Entry 2AXG (X-ray diffraction, 2.00 A resolution); this record covers chains A and B of the 3 polymer chains in the assembly.

Chain A:
Protein: HLA class I histocompatibility antigen, B*3501 heavy chain
Source organism: Homo sapiens
UniProt: P30685 (1B35_HUMAN); residues 1-276 here correspond to UniProt positions 25-300 (UniProt number = residue number + 24)
Sequence (276 residues; numbered 1 to 276; the number before each row is that of its first residue):
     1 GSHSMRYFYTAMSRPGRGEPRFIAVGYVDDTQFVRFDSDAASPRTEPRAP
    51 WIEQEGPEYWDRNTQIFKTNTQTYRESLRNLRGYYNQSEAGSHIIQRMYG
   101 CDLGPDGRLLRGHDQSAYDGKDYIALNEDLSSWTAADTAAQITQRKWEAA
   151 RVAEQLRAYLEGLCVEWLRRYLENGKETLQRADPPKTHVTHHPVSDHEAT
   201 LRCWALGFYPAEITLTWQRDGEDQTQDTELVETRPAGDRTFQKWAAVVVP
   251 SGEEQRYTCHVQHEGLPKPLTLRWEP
Disulfides: Cys101-Cys164, Cys203-Cys259
From the paper describing this entry:
  - contacts within the chain: Arg97-Asp114, Trp133-Leu156 (hydrophobic contact), Val152-Leu156 (hydrophobic contact), Asp114-Leu156 (hydrophobic contact)
  - conformationally variable residues (side-chain flip): Asp114

Chain B:
Protein: Beta-2-microglobulin
Source organism: Homo sapiens
UniProt: P61769 (B2MG_HUMAN); residues 1-99 here correspond to UniProt positions 21-119 (UniProt number = residue number + 20)
Sequence (99 residues; each row starts with the number of its first residue):
     1 IQRTPKIQVYSRHPAENGKSNFLNCYVSGFHPSDIEVDLLKNGERIEKVE
    51 HSDLSFSKDWSFYLLYYTEFTPTEKDEYACRVNHVTLSQPKIVKWDRDM
Swiss-Prot annotation at these positions:
  - modified residue: Gln2 (Pyrrolidone carboxylic acid)
  - glycosylation: Ile1 (N-linked (Glc) (glycation) isoleucine), Lys19 (N-linked (Glc) (glycation) lysine), Lys41 (N-linked (Glc) (glycation) lysine), Lys48 (N-linked (Glc) (glycation) lysine), Lys58 (N-linked (Glc) (glycation) lysine), Lys91 (N-linked (Glc) (glycation) lysine), Lys94 (N-linked (Glc) (glycation) lysine)
Disulfides: Cys25-Cys80

Chain A / chain B interface:
Contacting residue pairs (58):
  Phe8(A) - Phe56(B)
  Tyr9(A) - Phe56(B)
  Thr10(A) - Phe56(B)
  Thr10(A) - Phe62(B)
  Met12(A) - Ser33(B)
  Met12(A) - Leu54(B)  hydrophobic
  Arg17(A) - Asp34(B)  salt bridge
  Val25(A) - Asp53(B)
  Val25(A) - Leu54(B)
  Val25(A) - Ser55(B)
  Tyr27(A) - Ser55(B)
  Tyr27(A) - Tyr63(B)  hydrogen bond
  Gln32(A) - Asp53(B)  hydrogen bond
  Arg35(A) - Asp53(B)  salt bridge
  Arg48(A) - Asp53(B)  salt bridge
  Ile94(A) - His31(B)
  Ile94(A) - Pro32(B)  hydrophobic
  Ile94(A) - Ser33(B)
  Gln96(A) - His31(B)  hydrogen bond
  Gln96(A) - Phe56(B)
  Gln96(A) - Trp60(B)  hydrogen bond (side chain-backbone)
  Gln96(A) - Phe62(B)
  Arg97(A) - Phe56(B)
  Met98(A) - Phe56(B)  hydrophobic
  Met98(A) - Trp60(B)  hydrophobic
  Gln115(A) - Trp60(B)
  Ser116(A) - Trp60(B)
  Ala117(A) - Trp60(B)  hydrophobic
  Asp119(A) - His31(B)
  Gly120(A) - Arg3(B)
  Gly120(A) - His31(B)  hydrogen bond (backbone-side chain)
  Gly120(A) - Trp60(B)
  Asp122(A) - Trp60(B)  hydrogen bond
  His192(A) - Asp98(B)
  Arg202(A) - Asp98(B)  hydrogen bond (side chain-backbone)
  Arg202(A) - Met99(B)
  Trp204(A) - Asp98(B)
  Trp204(A) - Met99(B)
  Val231(A) - Gln8(B)
  Glu232(A) - Gln8(B)  hydrogen bond (backbone-side chain)
  Glu232(A) - Tyr26(B)
  Glu232(A) - Ser28(B)  hydrogen bond
  Thr233(A) - Tyr26(B)
  Arg234(A) - Gln8(B)  hydrogen bond
  Arg234(A) - Tyr10(B)
  Arg234(A) - Met99(B)  hydrogen bond (side chain-backbone)
  Pro235(A) - Tyr10(B)  hydrogen bond (backbone-side chain)
  Pro235(A) - Asn24(B)
  Pro235(A) - Tyr26(B)
  Pro235(A) - Leu65(B)  hydrophobic
  Ala236(A) - Arg12(B)  hydrogen bond (backbone-side chain)
  Ala236(A) - Asn24(B)  hydrogen bond (backbone-side chain)
  Gly237(A) - Arg12(B)  hydrogen bond (backbone-side chain)
  Asp238(A) - Arg12(B)
  Gln242(A) - Tyr10(B)
  Gln242(A) - Ser11(B)  hydrogen bond (side chain-backbone)
  Gln242(A) - Arg12(B)  hydrogen bond (side chain-backbone)
  Trp244(A) - Met99(B)  hydrogen bond (side chain-backbone)
Other interface residues (no listed pair), chain A (35 interface residues in all): Ile23, Lys121
Other interface residues (no listed pair), chain B (28 interface residues in all): Ile1, Lys6, His13, Ser57, Lys58, Asp59

In short:
35 residues of chain A and 28 residues of chain B are in contact, with 18 hydrogen bonds and 3 salt bridges.
Among the polar pairs are Arg17(A)-Asp34(B), Arg35(A)-Asp53(B) and Arg48(A)-Asp53(B). The paper reports
conformational variability at Asp114(A); contacts within the chain involving Asp114(A), Arg97(A) and Leu156(A)
among others.
Here chain A is HLA class I histocompatibility antigen, B*3501 heavy chain and chain B is
Beta-2-microglobulin, both from Homo sapiens. Entry 2AXG (The Immunogenicity of a Viral Cytotoxic T Cell
Epitope is controlled by its MHC-bound Conformation) was determined by X-ray diffraction (same publication as
2AXF).
